3N1N - chain A; structure by X-ray diffraction, 2.23 A resolution.

Chain A:
Molecule: Ribosome inactivating protein
Source organism: Momordica balsamina
Notes: EC 3.2.2.22
Sequence (246 residues; each row starts with the number of its first residue):
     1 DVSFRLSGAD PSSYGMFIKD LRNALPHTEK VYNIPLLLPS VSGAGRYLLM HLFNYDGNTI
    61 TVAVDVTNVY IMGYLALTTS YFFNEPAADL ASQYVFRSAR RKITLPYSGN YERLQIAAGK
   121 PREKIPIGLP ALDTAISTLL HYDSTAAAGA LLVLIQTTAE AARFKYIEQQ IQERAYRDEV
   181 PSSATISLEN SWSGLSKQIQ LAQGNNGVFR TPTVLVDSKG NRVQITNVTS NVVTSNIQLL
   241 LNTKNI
Covalent attachments: N-acetylglucosamine (NAG) linked to Asn227
Residues lining bound ligands: guanine (GUN): Val69, Tyr70, Ile71, Phe83, Gly109, Asn110, Tyr111, Ile155, Ala159, Glu160, Arg163

Overview:
Chain A binds guanine. Covalently linked N-acetylglucosamine: at Asn227.
Chain A is Ribosome inactivating protein (Momordica balsamina); the structure, Crystal structure of the
complex of type I ribosome inactivating protein with guanine at 2.2A resolution, was determined by X-ray
diffraction together with 3V2K, 3U6Z, 3SJ6, 3S9Q and 3RL9 from the same study.
